Entry 6OJ5 (electron microscopy, 5.20 A resolution (low resolution: residue-level contacts below are approximate; hydrogen-bond / salt-bridge calls are withheld)); this record covers chains E and J of the 11 polymer chains in the assembly.

[Chain E (and J)]
Name: Inner capsid protein VP2
Organism: Rotavirus A (strain RVA/Monkey/United States/RRV/1975/G3P5B[3])
Notes: chain J of this document is another copy of the same molecule, construct and numbering; everything in this record applies to it too
UniProt: B3F2X3 (B3F2X3_ROTRH); numbering as in UniProt (aligned over 1-887)
Chain sequence (887 residues; numbered 1 to 887; the number before each row is that of its first residue):
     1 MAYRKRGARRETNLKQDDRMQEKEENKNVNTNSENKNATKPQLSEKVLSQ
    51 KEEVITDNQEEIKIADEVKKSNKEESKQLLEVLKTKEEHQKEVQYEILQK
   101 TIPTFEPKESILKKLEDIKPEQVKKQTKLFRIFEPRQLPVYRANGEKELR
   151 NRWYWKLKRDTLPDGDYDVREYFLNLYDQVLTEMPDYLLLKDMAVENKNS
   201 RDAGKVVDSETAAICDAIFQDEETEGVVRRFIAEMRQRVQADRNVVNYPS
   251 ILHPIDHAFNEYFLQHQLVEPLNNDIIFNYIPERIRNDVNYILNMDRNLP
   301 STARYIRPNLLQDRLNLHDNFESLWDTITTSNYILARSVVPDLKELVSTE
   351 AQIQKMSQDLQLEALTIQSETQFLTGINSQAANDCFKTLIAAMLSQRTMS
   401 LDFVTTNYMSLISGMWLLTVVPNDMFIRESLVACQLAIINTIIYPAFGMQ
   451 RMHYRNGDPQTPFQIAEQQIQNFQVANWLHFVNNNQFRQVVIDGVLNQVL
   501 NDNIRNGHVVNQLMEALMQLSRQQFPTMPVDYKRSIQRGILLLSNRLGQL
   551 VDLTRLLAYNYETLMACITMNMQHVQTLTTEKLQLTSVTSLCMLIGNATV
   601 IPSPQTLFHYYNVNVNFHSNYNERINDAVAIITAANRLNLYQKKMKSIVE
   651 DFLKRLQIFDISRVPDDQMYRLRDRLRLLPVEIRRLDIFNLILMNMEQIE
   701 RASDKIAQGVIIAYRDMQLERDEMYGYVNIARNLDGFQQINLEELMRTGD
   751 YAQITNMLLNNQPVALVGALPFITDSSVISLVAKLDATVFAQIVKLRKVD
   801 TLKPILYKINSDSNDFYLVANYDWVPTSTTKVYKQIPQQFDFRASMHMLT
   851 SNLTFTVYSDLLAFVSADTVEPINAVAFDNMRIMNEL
Unresolved in the structure: 1-92 (chain J: 1-71)

[Interface between chain E and chain J]
Residue-residue contacts (52; chain E residue first):
  N320(E) with N545(J)
  E322(E) with R538(J)
  S323(E) with K355(J); Q358(J)
  I427(E) with R534(J)
  R428(E) with V530(J); R534(J)
  E429(E) with V530(J); D531(J); R534(J)
  N456(E) with P529(J)
  G457(E) with P526(J); T527(J); M528(J); P529(J)
  P459(E) with P526(J)
  Q576(E) with R534(J)
  T577(E) with R538(J)
  L578(E) with Q358(J); D359(J); Q361(J); R538(J)
  Y641(E) with R882(J); L887(J)
  K643(E) with L887(J)
  K644(E) with N597(J)
  M645(E) with L887(J)
  D660(E) with Q354(J)
  R663(E) with E350(J); A351(J); Q354(J)
  V664(E) with A351(J)
  P665(E) with A351(J); Q352(J)
  D666(E) with V347(J)
  D667(E) with K355(J); N545(J); R546(J); Q549(J)
  Y670(E) with Q549(J); N597(J); L887(J)
  R671(E) with N545(J)
  R673(E) with E886(J); L887(J)
  D674(E) with E886(J)
  R747(E) with V870(J); N874(J)
  G749(E) with I292(J)
  R797(E) with N294(J); D296(J); S866(J)
Other interface residues (no listed pair), chain E (33 interface residues in all): T579, Q642, S662, R677
Other interface residues (no listed pair), chain J (34 interface residues in all): L541, A867, D868, I873

[Overview]
33 residues of chain E and 34 residues of chain J are in contact.
Both chains are Inner capsid protein VP2 (Rotavirus A (strain RVA/Monkey/United States/RRV/1975/G3P5B[3])).
Entry 6OJ5 (In situ structure of rotavirus VP1 RNA-dependent RNA polymerase (TLP_RNA)) was determined by
electron microscopy, deposited together with 6OJ3, 6OJ4 and 6OJ6.
